PDB entry 6Z9R | electron microscopy, 4.10 A resolution (low resolution: residue-level contacts below are approximate; hydrogen-bond / salt-bridge calls are withheld) | chains Y and L of the 16 polymer chains in the assembly

== Chain Y ==
Protein: DNA-directed RNA polymerase subunit beta'
Organism: Escherichia coli
Notes: EC 2.7.7.6
UniProt: C3SIA2 (C3SIA2_ECOLX); residues 1-1407 here = UniProt positions 1-1407
Chain sequence (1416 residues; numbered 1 to 1416; the number before each row is that of its first residue):
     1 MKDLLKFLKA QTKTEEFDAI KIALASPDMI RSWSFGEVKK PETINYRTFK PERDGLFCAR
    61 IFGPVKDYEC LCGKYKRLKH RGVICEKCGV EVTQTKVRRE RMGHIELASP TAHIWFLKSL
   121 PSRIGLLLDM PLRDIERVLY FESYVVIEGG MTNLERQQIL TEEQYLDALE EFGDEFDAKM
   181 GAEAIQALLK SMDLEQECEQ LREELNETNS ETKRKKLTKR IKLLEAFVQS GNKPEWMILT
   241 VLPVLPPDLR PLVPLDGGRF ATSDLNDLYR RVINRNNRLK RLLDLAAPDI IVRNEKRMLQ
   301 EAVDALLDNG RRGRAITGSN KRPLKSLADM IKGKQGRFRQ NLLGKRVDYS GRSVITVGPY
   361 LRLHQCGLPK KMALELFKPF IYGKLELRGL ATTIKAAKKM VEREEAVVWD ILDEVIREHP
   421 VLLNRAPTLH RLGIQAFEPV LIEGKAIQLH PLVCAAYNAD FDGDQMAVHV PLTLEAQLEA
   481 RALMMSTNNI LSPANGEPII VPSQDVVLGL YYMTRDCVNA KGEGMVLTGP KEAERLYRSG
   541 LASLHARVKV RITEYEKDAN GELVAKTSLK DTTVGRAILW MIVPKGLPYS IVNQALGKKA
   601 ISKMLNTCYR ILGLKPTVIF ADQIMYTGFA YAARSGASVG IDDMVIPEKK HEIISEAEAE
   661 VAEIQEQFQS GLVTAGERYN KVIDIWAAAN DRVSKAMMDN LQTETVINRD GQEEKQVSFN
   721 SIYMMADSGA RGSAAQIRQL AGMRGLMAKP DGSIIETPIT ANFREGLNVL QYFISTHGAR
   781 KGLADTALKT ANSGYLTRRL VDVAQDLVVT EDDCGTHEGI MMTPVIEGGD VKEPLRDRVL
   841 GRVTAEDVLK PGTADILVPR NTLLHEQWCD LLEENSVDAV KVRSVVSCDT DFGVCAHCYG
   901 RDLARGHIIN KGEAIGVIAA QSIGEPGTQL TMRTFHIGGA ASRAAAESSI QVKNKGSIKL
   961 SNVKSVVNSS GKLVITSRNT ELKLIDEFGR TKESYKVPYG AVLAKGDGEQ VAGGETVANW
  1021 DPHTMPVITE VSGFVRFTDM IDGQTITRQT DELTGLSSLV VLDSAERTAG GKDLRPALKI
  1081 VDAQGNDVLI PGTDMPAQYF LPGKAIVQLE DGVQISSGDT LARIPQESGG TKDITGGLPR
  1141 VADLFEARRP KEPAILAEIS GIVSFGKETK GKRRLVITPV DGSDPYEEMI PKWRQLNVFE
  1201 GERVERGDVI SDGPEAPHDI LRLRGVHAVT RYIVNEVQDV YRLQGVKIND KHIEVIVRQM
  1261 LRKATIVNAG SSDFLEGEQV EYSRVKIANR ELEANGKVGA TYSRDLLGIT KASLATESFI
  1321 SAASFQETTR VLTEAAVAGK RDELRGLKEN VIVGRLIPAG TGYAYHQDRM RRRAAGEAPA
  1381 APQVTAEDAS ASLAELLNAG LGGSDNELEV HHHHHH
Unresolved in the structure: 1-15, 1374-1416
Differences from the reference sequence: expression tag (1408-1416)
Metal / ion sites: Zn2+ site 1: Cys70, Cys72, Cys85, Cys88; Mg2+: Asp460, Asp462, Asp464 (shared with 1 residue of chain R); Zn2+ site 2: Cys814, Cys895
From the paper describing this entry:
  - mutagenesis - C72H, C85H, E86K: decreased growth in response to rhoY80C
  - Zn2+ coordination: Cys72, Cys85 (proposed by the authors, not directly observed)

== Chain L ==
Molecule: template strand
Sequence (50 nucleotides; each row starts with the number of its first residue; numbers below 1 keep their minus sign (DG-14 is residue -14)):
   -14 GTTATCCGCT CACAATGCCA CACGCGCTGC TCGGCCGTTA TTCGCAGCCC
Unresolved in the structure: -14 to -13, 22-35

== How chain Y and chain L interact ==
Pairs across the interface - 31 pairs, chain Y then chain L:
  Lys40(Y) - DG19(L)
  Pro41(Y) - DG18(L)
  Glu42(Y) - DG18(L)
  Leu120(Y) - DA-3(L)
  Glu211(Y) - DT-10(L)
  Leu255(Y) - DC10(L)
  Arg259(Y) - DG11(L)
  Arg278(Y) - DC17(L)
  Arg311(Y) - DA-3(L)
  Arg311(Y) - DC-2(L)
  Asn320(Y) - DC10(L)
  Arg322(Y) - DG9(L)
  Lys334(Y) - DT1(L)
  Lys334(Y) - DG2(L)
  Arg346(Y) - DC4(L)
  Arg352(Y) - DC3(L)
  Arg352(Y) - DC4(L)
  Thr790(Y) - DT1(L)
  Ala791(Y) - DT1(L)
  Gly794(Y) - DT1(L)
  Tyr795(Y) - DA0(L)
  Arg798(Y) - DA0(L)
  Lys1172(Y) - DC-8(L)
  Met1189(Y) - DC-9(L)
  Met1189(Y) - DC-8(L)
  Gln1326(Y) - DA-1(L)
  Gln1326(Y) - DA0(L)
  Glu1327(Y) - DA-1(L)
  Thr1329(Y) - DC-2(L)
  Arg1330(Y) - DA-3(L)
  Arg1330(Y) - DC-2(L)
Interface residues without a listed pair, chain Y (31 interface residues in all): Lys118, Ser210, Thr212, Ser319, Ala426, Pro427
Interface residues without a listed pair, chain L (18 interface residues in all): DA-11

== In short ==
Chain Y and chain L form an interface of 31 and 18 residues respectively. Cys70(Y), Cys72(Y), Cys85(Y) and
Cys88(Y) coordinate Zn2+ site 1. Asp460(Y), Asp462(Y) and Asp464(Y) form the Mg2+ site. The paper reports that
C72H, C85H and E86K of chain Y reduce growth in response to rhoY80C; Zn2+ coordination by Cys72(Y) and
Cys85(Y).
Here chain Y is DNA-directed RNA polymerase subunit beta' (Escherichia coli) and chain L is template strand.
Entry 6Z9R (Transcription termination intermediate complex 3) was determined by electron microscopy (same
publication as 6Z9P, 6Z9Q, 6Z9S, 6Z9T, 7ADB, 7ADC, 7ADD and 7ADE).
